9CF3 - chains P and T of the 5 polymer chains in the assembly; structure by electron microscopy, 3.20 A resolution.

# Chain P
Protein: Maltose/maltodextrin-binding periplasmic protein, Parasitella parasitica Fanzor 1
Organism: Parasitella parasitica
UniProtKB: chimeric construct of P0AEX9, A0A0B7NJM7: residues -390 to -25 from P0AEX9 (MALE_ECOLI) positions 27-392 (UniProt number = residue number + 417); residues 3-850 from A0A0B7NJM7 positions 2-849 (UniProt number = residue number - 1)
Chain sequence (1259 residues; numbered -408 to 850; the number before each row is that of its first residue; numbers below 1 keep their minus sign (Met-408 is residue -408)):
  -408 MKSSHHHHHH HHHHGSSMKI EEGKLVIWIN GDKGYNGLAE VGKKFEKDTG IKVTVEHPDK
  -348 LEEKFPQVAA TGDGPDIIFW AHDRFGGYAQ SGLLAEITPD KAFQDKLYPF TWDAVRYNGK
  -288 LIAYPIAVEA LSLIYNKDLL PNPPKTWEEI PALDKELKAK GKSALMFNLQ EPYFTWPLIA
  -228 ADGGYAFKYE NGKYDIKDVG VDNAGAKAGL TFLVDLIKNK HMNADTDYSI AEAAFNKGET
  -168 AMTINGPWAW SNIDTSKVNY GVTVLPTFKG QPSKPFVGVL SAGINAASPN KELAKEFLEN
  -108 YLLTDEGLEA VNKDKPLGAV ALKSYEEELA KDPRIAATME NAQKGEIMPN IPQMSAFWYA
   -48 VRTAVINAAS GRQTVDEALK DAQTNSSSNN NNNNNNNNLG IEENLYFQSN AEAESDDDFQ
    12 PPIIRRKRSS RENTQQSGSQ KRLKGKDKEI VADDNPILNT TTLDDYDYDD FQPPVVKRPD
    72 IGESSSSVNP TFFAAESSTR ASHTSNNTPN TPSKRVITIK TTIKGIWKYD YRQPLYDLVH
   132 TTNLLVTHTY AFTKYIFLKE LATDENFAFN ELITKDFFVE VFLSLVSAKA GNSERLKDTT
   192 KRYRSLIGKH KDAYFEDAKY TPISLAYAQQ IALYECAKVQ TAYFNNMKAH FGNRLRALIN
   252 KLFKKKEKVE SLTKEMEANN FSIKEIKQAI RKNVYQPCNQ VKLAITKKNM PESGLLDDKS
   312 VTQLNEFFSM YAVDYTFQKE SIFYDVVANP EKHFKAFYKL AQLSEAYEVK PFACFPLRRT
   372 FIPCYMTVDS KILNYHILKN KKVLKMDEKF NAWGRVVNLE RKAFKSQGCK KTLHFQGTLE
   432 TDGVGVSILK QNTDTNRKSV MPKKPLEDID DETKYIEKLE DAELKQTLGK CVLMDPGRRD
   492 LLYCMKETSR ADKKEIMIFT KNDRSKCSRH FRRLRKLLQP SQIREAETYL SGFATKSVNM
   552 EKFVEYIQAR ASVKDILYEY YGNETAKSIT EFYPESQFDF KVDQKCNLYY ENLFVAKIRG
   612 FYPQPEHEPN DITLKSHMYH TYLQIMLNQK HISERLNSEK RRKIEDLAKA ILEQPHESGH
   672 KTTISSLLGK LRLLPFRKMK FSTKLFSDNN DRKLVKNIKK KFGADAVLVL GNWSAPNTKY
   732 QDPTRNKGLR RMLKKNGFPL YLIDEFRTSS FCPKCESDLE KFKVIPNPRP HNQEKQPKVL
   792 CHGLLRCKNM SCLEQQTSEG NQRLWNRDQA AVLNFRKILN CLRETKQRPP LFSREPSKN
Disordered / not traced: -408 to 102, 449-464, 845-850
Differences from the reference sequence: expression tag (-408 to -391); linker (-24 to 2)
Metal / ion sites: Mg2+: Asp486, Glu756 (shared with DC-21(T) of chain T); Zn2+: Cys763, Cys766, Cys798, Cys803

# Chain T
Molecule: DNA target strand
Organism: synthetic construct
Sequence (57 nucleotides; each row starts with the number of its first residue; numbers below 1 keep their minus sign (DG-45 is residue -45)):
   -45 GTCAAAAGGA AATTAGTTTT TGAACGAGCT CTGTTTGCTG GATGTTTATC CCGGGTA
Disordered / not traced: -45 to -22, -17 to -16, 11
Metal / ion sites: Mg2+: DC-21 (shared with Asp486(P), Glu756(P) of chain P)

# Interface between chain P and chain T
Residue-residue contacts (74; chain P residue first):
  Lys105(P) - DT-1(T)  base contact
  Val107(P) - DT-1(T)  base contact
  Asn183(P) - DC6(T)  sugar contact
  Gln221(P) - DT1(T)  base contact
  Leu224(P) - DT0(T)  base contact
  Tyr225(P) - DT0(T)  base contact
  Thr232(P) - DT-3(T)  base contact
  Asn236(P) - DA-4(T)  hydrogen bond to the base
  Asn236(P) - DT-3(T)  sugar contact
  Lys361(P) - DT-14(T)  salt bridge to the phosphate
  Lys361(P) - DG-13(T)  salt bridge to the phosphate
  Pro362(P) - DG-13(T)  phosphate contact
  Arg370(P) - DT-12(T)  salt bridge to the phosphate
  Arg370(P) - DT-11(T)  salt bridge to the phosphate
  Thr371(P) - DT-10(T)  phosphate contact
  Phe372(P) - DT-11(T)  sugar contact
  Phe372(P) - DT-10(T)  hydrogen bond to the phosphate
  Ile373(P) - DT-10(T)  phosphate contact
  Asp380(P) - DT0(T)  sugar contact
  Ser381(P) - DT1(T)  hydrogen bond to the phosphate
  Lys382(P) - DT1(T)  sugar contact
  Lys382(P) - DA2(T)  salt bridge to the phosphate
  Met397(P) - DT1(T)  phosphate contact
  Met397(P) - DA2(T)  phosphate contact
  Lys400(P) - DT1(T)  salt bridge to the phosphate
  Gln427(P) - DT1(T)  phosphate contact
  Thr429(P) - DT0(T)  sugar contact
  Leu440(P) - DT-1(T)  base contact
  Gln442(P) - DT0(T)  phosphate contact
  Thr446(P) - DT0(T)  phosphate contact
  Thr446(P) - DT1(T)  hydrogen bond to the phosphate
  Arg448(P) - DT-1(T)  salt bridge to the phosphate
  Arg448(P) - DT0(T)  salt bridge to the phosphate
  Asp486(P) - DC-21(T)  phosphate contact
  Pro487(P) - DC-21(T)  phosphate contact
  Arg489(P) - DC-21(T)  phosphate contact
  Arg489(P) - DG-20(T)  hydrogen bond to the phosphate
  Arg515(P) - DT-7(T)  salt bridge to the phosphate
  Ser519(P) - DC-8(T)  hydrogen bond to the phosphate
  Arg526(P) - DG-9(T)  sugar contact
  Glu538(P) - DT-11(T)  sugar contact
  Ser542(P) - DG-13(T)  hydrogen bond to the base
  Ser542(P) - DT-12(T)  sugar contact
  Phe544(P) - DT-12(T)  sugar contact
  Ala545(P) - DG-13(T)  phosphate contact
  Thr546(P) - DT-12(T)  hydrogen bond to the phosphate
  Arg561(P) - DT-11(T)  salt bridge to the phosphate
  Lys691(P) - DG-9(T)  phosphate contact
  Thr694(P) - DC-8(T)  phosphate contact
  Trp724(P) - DC-21(T)  hydrogen bond to the base
  Asn728(P) - DT-7(T)  base contact
  Tyr731(P) - DG-18(T)  phosphate contact
  Gln732(P) - DG-20(T)  sugar contact
  Gln732(P) - DA-19(T)  sugar contact
  Pro734(P) - DC-8(T)  base contact
  Pro734(P) - DT-7(T)  sugar contact
  Thr735(P) - DT-7(T)  phosphate contact
  Thr735(P) - DG-6(T)  phosphate contact
  Arg736(P) - DT-7(T)  phosphate contact
  Arg736(P) - DG-6(T)  phosphate contact
  Asn737(P) - DG-6(T)  phosphate contact
  Lys738(P) - DG-6(T)  hydrogen bond to the phosphate
  Lys738(P) - DG-5(T)  salt bridge to the phosphate
  Gly739(P) - DG-6(T)  hydrogen bond to the phosphate
  Arg742(P) - DG-5(T)  salt bridge to the phosphate
  Glu756(P) - DC-21(T)  phosphate contact
  Ser760(P) - DC-21(T)  phosphate contact
  Arg780(P) - DA-19(T)  sugar contact
  Arg780(P) - DG-18(T)  salt bridge to the phosphate
  Asn783(P) - DG-18(T)  hydrogen bond to the phosphate
  Gln787(P) - DG-18(T)  hydrogen bond to the base
  His793(P) - DG-20(T)  salt bridge to the phosphate
  Arg818(P) - DC-21(T)  salt bridge to the phosphate
  Arg818(P) - DG-20(T)  salt bridge to the phosphate
Interface residues without a listed pair, chain P (71 interface residues in all): Arg186, Leu395, Lys396, Glu431, Gly488, Arg490, Leu541, Lys547, Tyr557, Tyr572, Phe687, Thr729, Asn778, Val790
Interface residues without a listed pair, chain T (22 interface residues in all): DC4

# In short
71 residues of chain P and 22 residues of chain T are in contact; the contacts include 13 hydrogen bonds and
16 salt bridges. Among the polar pairs are Asn236(P)-DA-4(T), Ser542(P)-DG-13(T) and Trp724(P)-DC-21(T).
Asp486(P), Glu756(P) and DC-21(T) coordinate Mg2+.
Chain P is Maltose/maltodextrin-binding periplasmic protein, Parasitella parasitica Fanzor 1 (Parasitella
parasitica) and chain T is DNA target strand (synthetic construct); the structure, Parasitella parasitica
Fanzor (PpFz) State 4, was determined by electron microscopy, deposited together with 9CER, 9CES, 9CET, 9CEU,
9CEV, 9CEW and 6 further entries.
